Entry 4K6L (X-ray diffraction, 2.39 A resolution); this record covers chains E and G of the 7 polymer chains in the assembly.

[Chain E]
Name: Putative pertussis-like toxin subunit
From: Salmonella enterica subsp. enterica serovar Typhi
UniProt: Q8Z6A3 (Q8Z6A3_SALTI); numbering as in UniProt (aligned over 24-137)
Chain sequence (114 residues; row label = number of the first residue in the row):
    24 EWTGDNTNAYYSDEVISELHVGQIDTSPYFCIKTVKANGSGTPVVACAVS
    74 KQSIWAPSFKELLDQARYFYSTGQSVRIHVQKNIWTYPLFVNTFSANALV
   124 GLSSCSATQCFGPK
Disulfides: Cys54-Cys70, Cys128-Cys133
From the paper describing this entry:
  - mutagenesis - S35A: abolished binding to glycans
  - mutagenesis - S35A: abolished binding to cultured cells

[Chain G]
Name: Putative pertussis-like toxin subunit
From: Salmonella enterica subsp. enterica serovar Typhi
Notes: EC 2.4.2.-
UniProt: Q8Z6A4 (Q8Z6A4_SALTI); residue numbers follow UniProt; this construct covers 19-242
Chain sequence (224 residues; each row starts with the number of its first residue):
    19 VDFVYRVDSTPPDVIFRDGFSLLGYNRNFQQFISGRSCSGGSSDSRYIAT
    69 TSSVNQTYAIARAYYSRSTFKGNLYRYQIRADNNFYSLLPSITYLETQGG
   119 HFNAYEKTMMRLQREYVSTLSILPENIQKAVALVYDSATGLVKDGVSTMN
   169 ASYLGLSTTSNPGVIPFLPEPQTYTQQRIDAFGPLISSCFSIGSVCHSHR
   219 GQRADVYNMSFYDARPVIELILSK
Disulfides: Cys56-Cys207
From the paper describing this entry:
  - catalytic residues: Glu133

[How chain E and chain G interact]
Contacting residue pairs (9):
  Tyr91(E) - Tyr123(G)
  Tyr91(E) - Glu237(G)
  Ser94(E) - Asn121(G)
  Ser94(E) - Ala122(G)  hydrogen bond (backbone-backbone)
  Thr95(E) - Asn121(G)
  Thr95(E) - Tyr123(G)
  Thr95(E) - Tyr192(G)
  Thr95(E) - Gln194(G)
  Gln97(E) - Tyr192(G)
Other interface residues (no listed pair), chain E (5 interface residues in all): Gly96
Other interface residues (no listed pair), chain G (7 interface residues in all): Leu240

[In short]
The interface between chain E and chain G involves 5 residues on one side and 7 on the other, with 1 hydrogen
bond. Its one hydrogen bond, Ser94(E)-Ala122(G), is backbone to backbone. The paper reports the catalytic
residue Glu133(G); S35A of chain E abolishes binding to glycans.
Chain E is Putative pertussis-like toxin subunit and chain G is Putative pertussis-like toxin subunit, both
from Salmonella enterica subsp. enterica serovar Typhi; the structure, Structure of Typhoid Toxin, was
determined by X-ray diffraction.
